PDB entry 5G1D | X-ray diffraction, 2.81 A resolution | chains B and C of the 4 polymer chains in the assembly

Chain B:
Protein: Syntenin-1
Source organism: Rattus norvegicus
UniProt: Q9JI92 (SDCB1_RAT); numbering as in UniProt (aligned over 108-300)
Sequence (201 residues; numbered 100 to 300; the number before each row is that of its first residue):
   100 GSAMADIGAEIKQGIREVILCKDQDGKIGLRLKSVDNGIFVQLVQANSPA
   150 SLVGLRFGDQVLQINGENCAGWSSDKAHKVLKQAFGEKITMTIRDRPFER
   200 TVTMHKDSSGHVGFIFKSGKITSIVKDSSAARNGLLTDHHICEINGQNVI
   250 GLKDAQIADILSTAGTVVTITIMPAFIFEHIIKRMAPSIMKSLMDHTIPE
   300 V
Not modelled in the structure: 100-111, 185-187, 282-300
Construct notes: expression tag (100-107)
From the paper describing this entry:
  - mutagenesis - V211A: abolished localization to membrane localization of PKCalpha
  - self-association interface (contacts with another copy of this molecule); pairs are residue here / residue on that copy: K178-D174 (salt bridge), R199, A230, R231, N232
  - mutagenesis - Q162G/A169D/R193A/F197G: abolished binding to dimerize
  - mutagenesis - V211A: abolished signaling in response to syndecan-4
  - mutagenesis - H210A: unchanged signaling in response to syndecan-4
  - mutagenesis - Q162G/A169D/R193A/F197G: abolished binding to another copy of this molecule
  - mutagenesis - Q162G/A169D/R193A/F197G: decreased binding to syndecan-4

Chain C:
Protein: Syndecan-4
Notes: fragment: 195-202
Sequence (8 residues; row label = number of the first residue in the row):
     1 APTNEFYA

Interface between chain B and chain C:
Pairs across the interface (19):
  H210(B) - Y7(C)
  H210(B) - A8(C)
  V211(B) - A8(C)  hydrogen bond (backbone-backbone)
  G212(B) - A8(C)  hydrogen bond (backbone-backbone)
  F213(B) - Y7(C)
  F213(B) - A8(C)  hydrogen bond (backbone-backbone)
  I214(B) - E5(C)
  I214(B) - F6(C)
  I214(B) - Y7(C)  hydrophobic
  F215(B) - E5(C)
  F215(B) - F6(C)  hydrogen bond (backbone-backbone)
  K216(B) - T3(C)  hydrogen bond (side chain-backbone)
  K216(B) - N4(C)
  K216(B) - E5(C)
  T221(B) - E5(C)
  D253(B) - F6(C)
  A254(B) - F6(C)
  A257(B) - F6(C)  hydrophobic
  L260(B) - A8(C)  hydrophobic
Interface residues without a listed pair, chain B (13 interface residues in all): G209

In short:
13 residues of chain B face 6 of chain C across their interface; the contacts include 5 hydrogen bonds. Polar
pairs include K216(B)-T3(C), V211(B)-A8(C) and G212(B)-A8(C). From the paper: V211A of chain B abolishes
localization to membrane localization of PKCalpha; a self-association interface involving K178(B), R199(B) and
A230(B) among others; 3 substitutions were tested in all.
Here chain B is Syntenin-1 (Rattus norvegicus) and chain C is Syndecan-4. Entry 5G1D (The complex structure of
syntenin-1 PDZ domain with c-terminal extension) was determined by X-ray diffraction together with 5G1E from
the same study.
